PDB entry 7RHJ | electron microscopy, 2.88 A resolution | chains B and C of the 4 polymer chains in the assembly

Chain B:
Protein: Cyclic nucleotide-gated cation channel beta-1
Source organism: Homo sapiens
UniProtKB: Q14028 (CNGB1_HUMAN); numbering as in UniProt (aligned over 454-1251)
Amino-acid sequence (810 residues; row label = number of the first residue in the row):
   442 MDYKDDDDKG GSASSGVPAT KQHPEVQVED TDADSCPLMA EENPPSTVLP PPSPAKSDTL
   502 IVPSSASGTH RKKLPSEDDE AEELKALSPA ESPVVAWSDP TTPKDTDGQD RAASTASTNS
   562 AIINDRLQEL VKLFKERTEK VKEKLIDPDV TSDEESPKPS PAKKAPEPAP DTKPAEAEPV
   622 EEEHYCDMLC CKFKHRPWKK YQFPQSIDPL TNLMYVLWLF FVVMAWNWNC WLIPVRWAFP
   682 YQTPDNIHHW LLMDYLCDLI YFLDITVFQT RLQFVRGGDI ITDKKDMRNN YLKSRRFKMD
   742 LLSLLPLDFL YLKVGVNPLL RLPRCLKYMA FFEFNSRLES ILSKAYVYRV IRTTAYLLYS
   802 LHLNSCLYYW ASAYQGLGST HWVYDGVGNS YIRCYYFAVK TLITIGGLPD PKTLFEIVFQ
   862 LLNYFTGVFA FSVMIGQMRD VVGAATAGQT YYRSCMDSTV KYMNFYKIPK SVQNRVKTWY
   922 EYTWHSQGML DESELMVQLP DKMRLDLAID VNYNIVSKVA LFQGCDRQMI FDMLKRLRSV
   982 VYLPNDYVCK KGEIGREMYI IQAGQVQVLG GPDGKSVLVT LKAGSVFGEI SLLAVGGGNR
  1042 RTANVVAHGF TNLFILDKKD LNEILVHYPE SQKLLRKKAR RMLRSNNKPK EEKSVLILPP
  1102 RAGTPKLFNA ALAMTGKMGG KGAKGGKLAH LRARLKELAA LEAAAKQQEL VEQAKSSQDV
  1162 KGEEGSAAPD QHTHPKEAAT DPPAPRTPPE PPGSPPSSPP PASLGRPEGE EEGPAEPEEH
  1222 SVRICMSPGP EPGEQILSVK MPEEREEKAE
Not modelled in the structure: 442-644, 751-756, 1084-1251
Construct notes: expression tag (442-453)
Small-molecule neighbours:
  - 5H0 ((2R,3R)-5-[2-(dimethylamino)ethyl]-2-(4-methoxyphenyl)-4-oxo-2,3,4,5-tetrahydro-1,5-benzothiazepin-3-yl acetate): Thr-845, Phe-872, Ile-876
  - cyclic guanosine monophosphate (PCG): Cys-990, Val-1009, Leu-1019, Val-1020, Phe-1028, Gly-1029, Glu-1030, Ile-1031, Arg-1041, Arg-1042, Thr-1043, Ala-1044, Val-1046
Swiss-Prot annotation at these positions:
  - region: Ala-557 to Arg-567 (Calmodulin-binding CaM1), Gln-1148 to Gln-1154 (Calmodulin-binding CaM2)
  - motif: Leu-568 to Arg-578 (IQ-like)
  - binding site (3',5'-cyclic GMP): Gly-1029, Glu-1030, Ser-1032, Arg-1042, Thr-1043
  - binding site (3',5'-cyclic AMP): Arg-1042
  - site: Phe-872 (Central gate), Ile-876 (Central gate), Arg-880 (Occludes the pore below the central gate)
  - natural variant: Arg-729 to Glu-1251 (deletion: In RP45), Arg-737 (R737H: In RP45; uncertain significance), Arg-762 (R762C: In RP45), Tyr-921 to Glu-1251 (deletion: In RP45), Asn-986 (N986I: In RP45), Gly-993 (G993V: In RP45)
  - mutagenesis: Leu-568 (L568E: Loss of calcium/calmodulin modulation), Gly-848 (G848E: Increases the affinity to Ca(2+) ions. Does not affect heterotetrameric channel assembly), Arg-880 (R880G: Increases channel conductance)
What the authors report for this chain:
  - mutagenesis - G848E (Kd 5.7 uM): increased binding to Ca2+

Chain C:
Protein: cGMP-gated cation channel alpha-1
Source organism: Homo sapiens
UniProtKB: P29973 (CNGA1_HUMAN); residues 144-690 here = UniProt positions 144-690
Amino-acid sequence (560 residues; numbered 131 to 690; the number before each row is that of its first residue):
   131 MDYKDDDDKG GSASKDKKEE EKKEVVVIDP SGNTYYNWLF CITLPVMYNW TMVIARACFD
   191 ELQSDYLEYW LILDYVSDIV YLIDMFVRTR TGYLEQGLLV KEELKLINKY KSNLQFKLDV
   251 LSLIPTDLLY FKLGWNYPEI RLNRLLRFSR MFEFFQRTET RTNYPNIFRI SNLVMYIVII
   311 IHWNACVFYS ISKAIGFGND TWVYPDINDP EFGRLARKYV YSLYWSTLTL TTIGETPPPV
   371 RDSEYVFVVV DFLIGVLIFA TIVGNIGSMI SNMNAARAEF QARIDAIKQY MHFRNVSKDM
   431 EKRVIKWFDY LWTNKKTVDE KEVLKYLPDK LRAEIAINVH LDTLKKVRIF ADCEAGLLVE
   491 LVLKLQPQVY SPGDYICKKG DIGREMYIIK EGKLAVVADD GVTQFVVLSD GSYFGEISIL
   551 NIKGSKAGNR RTANIKSIGY SDLFCLSKDD LMEALTEYPD AKTMLEEKGK QILMKDGLLD
   611 LNIANAGSDP KDLEEKVTRM EGSVDLLQTR FARILAEYES MQQKLKQRLT KVEKFLKPLI
   671 DTEFSSIEGP GAESGPIDST
Not modelled in the structure: 131-155, 606-690
Construct notes: expression tag (131-143)
Small-molecule neighbours:
  - 5H0 ((2R,3R)-5-[2-(dimethylamino)ethyl]-2-(4-methoxyphenyl)-4-oxo-2,3,4,5-tetrahydro-1,5-benzothiazepin-3-yl acetate): Thr-361, Thr-362, Ile-363, Val-386, Phe-389, Val-393
  - cyclic guanosine monophosphate (PCG): Cys-507, Val-526, Val-536, Phe-544, Gly-545, Glu-546, Ile-547, Ser-548, Arg-560, Arg-561, Thr-562, Ala-563, Ile-565, Ile-602
Swiss-Prot annotation at these positions:
  - binding site (3',5'-cyclic GMP): Gly-541
What the authors report for this chain:
  - binding site for 5H0: Phe-389

Interface between chain B and chain C:
Pairs across the interface (97):
  Leu-651(B) / Asp-439(C)
  Leu-651(B) / Thr-443(C)
  Gly-718(B) / Gly-522(C)
  Gly-718(B) / Lys-523(C)  hydrogen bond (backbone-side chain)
  Gly-718(B) / Ile-568(C)
  Gly-718(B) / Gly-569(C)
  Gly-719(B) / Lys-523(C)
  Glu-780(B) / Gln-411(C)
  Ser-781(B) / Asp-439(C)
  Arg-790(B) / Asn-404(C)  hydrogen bond
  Thr-845(B) / Ile-363(C)
  Ile-846(B) / Glu-365(C)
  Gly-847(B) / Glu-365(C)
  Gly-848(B) / Glu-365(C)  hydrogen bond (backbone-side chain)
  Pro-852(B) / Tyr-354(C)
  Lys-853(B) / Arg-347(C)
  Leu-855(B) / Arg-344(C)
  Leu-855(B) / Ala-346(C)
  Leu-855(B) / Arg-347(C)
  Leu-855(B) / Val-350(C)  hydrophobic
  Ile-858(B) / Arg-347(C)
  Ile-858(B) / Val-350(C)  hydrophobic
  Ile-858(B) / Tyr-354(C)  hydrophobic
  Val-859(B) / Val-350(C)  hydrophobic
  Gln-861(B) / Tyr-354(C)
  Leu-862(B) / Val-350(C)
  Leu-862(B) / Leu-353(C)  hydrophobic
  Leu-862(B) / Tyr-354(C)
  Leu-862(B) / Thr-357(C)
  Tyr-865(B) / Tyr-354(C)
  Tyr-865(B) / Leu-358(C)  hydrophobic
  Tyr-865(B) / Ile-363(C)  hydrophobic
  Phe-866(B) / Val-304(C)  hydrophobic
  Phe-866(B) / Ile-307(C)  hydrophobic
  Phe-866(B) / Val-308(C)  hydrophobic
  Phe-866(B) / Ile-311(C)  hydrophobic
  Phe-866(B) / Thr-357(C)
  Val-869(B) / Thr-361(C)
  Val-869(B) / Ile-363(C)  hydrophobic
  Val-869(B) / Phe-389(C)  hydrophobic
  Phe-870(B) / Leu-303(C)  hydrophobic
  Phe-870(B) / Val-304(C)  hydrophobic
  Phe-870(B) / Ile-392(C)  hydrophobic
  Phe-872(B) / Phe-389(C)  hydrophobic
  Ser-873(B) / Ile-392(C)
  Ser-873(B) / Val-393(C)
  Ser-873(B) / Ile-396(C)
  Val-874(B) / Ile-396(C)
  Val-874(B) / Ile-400(C)
  Ile-876(B) / Val-393(C)  hydrophobic
  Gly-877(B) / Ile-400(C)
  Gln-878(B) / Ile-400(C)
  Gln-878(B) / Asn-404(C)
  Asp-881(B) / Ile-400(C)
  Asp-881(B) / Ser-401(C)  hydrogen bond
  Asp-881(B) / Asn-404(C)
  Ser-927(B) / Phe-423(C)
  Gln-928(B) / Phe-423(C)
  Gly-929(B) / Gln-419(C)
  Met-930(B) / Ala-416(C)
  Glu-933(B) / Tyr-420(C)
  Glu-933(B) / Phe-423(C)
  Glu-933(B) / Arg-424(C)  salt bridge
  Leu-936(B) / Ala-416(C)
  Leu-936(B) / Ile-417(C)  hydrophobic
  Leu-936(B) / Tyr-420(C)  hydrophobic
  Met-937(B) / Tyr-420(C)  hydrophobic
  Gln-939(B) / Arg-413(C)
  Leu-940(B) / Ile-417(C)  hydrophobic
  Leu-940(B) / Phe-438(C)  hydrophobic
  Lys-943(B) / Tyr-500(C)
  Lys-943(B) / Asp-504(C)  hydrogen bond (side chain-backbone)
  Lys-943(B) / Tyr-505(C)
  Met-944(B) / Val-434(C)  hydrophobic
  Met-944(B) / Trp-437(C)  hydrophobic
  Met-944(B) / Phe-438(C)  hydrophobic
  Asp-947(B) / Met-430(C)
  Asp-947(B) / Arg-433(C)  salt bridge
  Leu-948(B) / Ile-417(C)  hydrophobic
  Leu-948(B) / Tyr-420(C)  hydrophobic
  Leu-948(B) / Val-426(C)  hydrophobic
  Leu-948(B) / Met-430(C)
  Asp-951(B) / Asn-425(C)
  Asp-951(B) / Val-426(C)
  Asp-951(B) / Ser-427(C)  hydrogen bond (side chain-backbone)
  Asp-951(B) / Met-430(C)
  Val-952(B) / Tyr-420(C)
  Val-952(B) / Arg-424(C)
  Gln-969(B) / Asp-511(C)
  Gln-969(B) / Ile-512(C)  hydrogen bond (side chain-backbone)
  Ser-980(B) / Arg-424(C)  hydrogen bond
  Gln-1003(B) / Arg-424(C)  hydrogen bond
  Asn-1053(B) / Phe-423(C)
  Asn-1053(B) / Arg-424(C)
  His-1068(B) / Arg-514(C)  hydrogen bond (backbone-side chain)
  Tyr-1069(B) / Ile-512(C)  hydrophobic
  Tyr-1069(B) / Arg-514(C)
Interface residues without a listed pair, chain B (58 interface residues in all): Thr-652, Val-716, Arg-778, Leu-849, Ala-885, Asp-942, Asp-967, Arg-968, Phe-1055
Interface residues without a listed pair, chain C (61 interface residues in all): Glu-341, Tyr-351, Gly-397, Ala-408, Met-421, Lys-436, Tyr-440, Gln-498, Glu-521, Arg-560

In short:
58 residues of chain B face 61 of chain C across their interface, with 10 hydrogen bonds and 2 salt bridges.
Polar contacts include Glu-933(B)/Arg-424(C), Asp-947(B)/Arg-433(C) and Gly-718(B)/Lys-523(C). Compound 5H0 is
bound between chain B and chain C. The paper reports a binding site for 5H0 at Phe-389(C); G848E of chain B
increases binding to Ca2+.
Here chain B is Cyclic nucleotide-gated cation channel beta-1 and chain C is cGMP-gated cation channel
alpha-1, both from Homo sapiens. Entry 7RHJ (Cryo-EM structure of human rod CNGA1/B1 channel in
L-cis-Diltiazem-blocked open state) was determined by electron microscopy, deposited together with 7RH9, 7RHG,
7RHH, 7RHI, 7RHK and 7RHL.
